Entry 3L0L (X-ray diffraction, 1.74 A resolution); this record covers chains A and C.

Chain A:
Protein: Nuclear receptor ROR-gamma
Source organism: Homo sapiens
Notes: fragment: RORgamma
Reference sequence: P51449 (RORG_HUMAN); numbering as in UniProt (aligned over 260-507)
Chain sequence (248 residues; each row starts with the number of its first residue):
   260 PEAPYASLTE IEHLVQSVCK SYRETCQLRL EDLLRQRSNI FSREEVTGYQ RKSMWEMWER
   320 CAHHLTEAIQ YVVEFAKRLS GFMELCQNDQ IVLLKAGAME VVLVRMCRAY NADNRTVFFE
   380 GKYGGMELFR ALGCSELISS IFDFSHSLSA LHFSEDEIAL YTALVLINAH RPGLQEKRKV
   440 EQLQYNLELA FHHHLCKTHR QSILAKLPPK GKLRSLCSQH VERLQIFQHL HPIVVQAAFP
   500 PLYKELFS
Not modelled in the structure: 260
Swiss-Prot annotation at these positions:
  - motif: Leu501 to Phe506 (AF-2)
  - mutagenesis: Ala327 (A327F: Completely abolishes transcriptional activity), Phe378 (F378Q: Completely abolishes transcriptional activity), Ile397 (I397N: Nearly abolishes transcriptional activity)
Residues lining bound ligands: 25-hydroxycholesterol (HC3): Gln286, Leu287, Trp317, Cys320, His323, Leu324, Ala327, Val361, Arg364, Met365, Ala368, Val376, Phe377, Phe378, Phe388, Leu391, Cys393, Leu396, Ile397, Ile400, Phe401, His479
Reported in the primary citation:
  - binding site for 25-hydroxycholesterol: Leu324
  - mutagenesis - L324N: increased signaling in response to 25-hydroxycholesterol
  - mutagenesis - K336E, E504K: decreased signaling
  - mutagenesis - A327F, F378Q, I397W: abolished signaling
  - mutagenesis - I397N: abolished signaling in response to 25-HC

Chain C:
Protein: SCR2-2
Source organism: Homo sapiens
Notes: fragment: src2-2
Reference sequence: Q15596 (NCOA2_HUMAN); residue numbers follow UniProt; this construct covers 685-697
Chain sequence (13 residues; row label = number of the first residue in the row):
   685 EKHKILHRLL QDS

How chain A and chain C interact:
Residue-residue contacts - 20 pairs, chain A then chain C:
  Lys336(A) - Leu693(C)  hydrogen bond (side chain-backbone)
  Lys336(A) - Leu694(C)
  Lys336(A) - Asp696(C)  hydrogen bond (side chain-backbone)
  Phe341(A) - Leu694(C)  hydrophobic
  Met342(A) - Leu694(C)
  Gln346(A) - His691(C)  hydrogen bond
  Gln346(A) - Gln695(C)
  Gln349(A) - Leu694(C)
  Ile350(A) - His687(C)
  Leu353(A) - Leu694(C)  hydrophobic
  Pro500(A) - Ile689(C)  hydrophobic
  Leu501(A) - Ile689(C)  hydrophobic
  Leu501(A) - Leu693(C)  hydrophobic
  Lys503(A) - Lys686(C)
  Glu504(A) - Lys686(C)
  Glu504(A) - His687(C)
  Glu504(A) - Lys688(C)  hydrogen bond (side chain-backbone)
  Glu504(A) - Ile689(C)  hydrogen bond (side chain-backbone)
  Glu504(A) - Leu690(C)  hydrogen bond (side chain-backbone)
  Ser507(A) - Lys686(C)  hydrogen bond (backbone-side chain)
Interface residues without a listed pair, chain A (15 interface residues in all): Val332, Lys354, Leu505
Interface residues without a listed pair, chain C (11 interface residues in all): Glu685
Interface features reported in the paper:
  - interface residues, chain A: Lys336(A), Glu504(A)

In short:
The interface between chain A and chain C involves 15 residues on one side and 11 on the other, with 7
hydrogen bonds. Among the polar pairs are Lys336(A)-Leu693(C), Lys336(A)-Asp696(C) and Gln346(A)-His691(C).
The paper reports a binding site for 25-hydroxycholesterol at Leu324(A); A327F, F378Q and I397W of chain A
abolish signaling; 7 substitutions were tested in all.
Here chain A is Nuclear receptor ROR-gamma and chain C is SCR2-2, both from Homo sapiens. Entry 3L0L (Crystal
structure of orphan nuclear receptor RORgamma in complex with natural ligand) was determined by X-ray
diffraction, deposited together with 3KYT and 3L0J.
